7MJT - chains A and B of the 3 polymer chains in the assembly; structure by X-ray diffraction, 3.30 A resolution.

Chain A:
Molecule: Fab heavy chain
From: synthetic construct
Notes: antibody fragment or engineered binder
Sequence (229 residues; each row starts with the number of its first residue):
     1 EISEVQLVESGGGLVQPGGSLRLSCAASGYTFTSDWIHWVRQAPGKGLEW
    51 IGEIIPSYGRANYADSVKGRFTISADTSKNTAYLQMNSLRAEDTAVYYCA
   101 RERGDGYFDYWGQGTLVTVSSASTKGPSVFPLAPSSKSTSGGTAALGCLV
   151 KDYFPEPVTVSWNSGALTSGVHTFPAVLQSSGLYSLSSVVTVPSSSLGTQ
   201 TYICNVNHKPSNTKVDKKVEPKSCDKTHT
Unresolved in the structure: 1-4, 135-140, 198, 222-229
Cystine bridges: Cys-25/Cys-99, Cys-148/Cys-204

Chain B:
Molecule: Fab light chain
From: synthetic construct
Notes: antibody fragment or engineered binder
Sequence (215 residues; row label = number of the first residue in the row):
     1 SDIQMTQSPSSLSASVGDRVTITCRASQSIGTDIHWYQQKPGKAPKLLIK
    51 YASESISGVPSRFSGSRSGTDFTLTISSLQPEDFATYYCQQSNRWPFTFG
   101 QGTKVEIKRTVAAPSVFIFPPSDSQLKSGTASVVCLLNNFYPREAKVQWK
   151 VDNALQSGNSQESVTEQDSKDSTYSLSSTLTLSKADYEKHKVYACEVTHQ
   201 GLSSPVTKSFNRGEC
Unresolved in the structure: 1, 68, 78, 194, 199-215
Cystine bridges: Cys-24/Cys-89, Cys-135/Cys-195

Interface between chain A and chain B:
Pairs across the interface (65):
  His-38(A) with Phe-97(B)
  Val-40(A) with Phe-99(B), hydrophobic
  Gln-42(A) with Gln-39(B), hydrogen bond; Tyr-88(B)
  Lys-46(A) with Tyr-88(B)
  Gly-47(A) with Tyr-88(B)
  Leu-48(A) with Pro-45(B), hydrophobic; Tyr-88(B), hydrophobic; Phe-99(B), hydrophobic
  Trp-50(A) with Trp-95(B), hydrophobic; Pro-96(B), hydrophobic
  Glu-53(A) with Trp-95(B), hydrogen bond
  Asn-62(A) with Trp-95(B)
  Tyr-63(A) with Trp-95(B)
  Tyr-98(A) with Lys-43(B); Ala-44(B), hydrophobic
  Asp-105(A) with Tyr-51(B), hydrogen bond (backbone-side chain)
  Gly-106(A) with His-35(B), hydrogen bond (backbone-side chain); Gln-90(B), hydrogen bond (backbone-side chain); Ser-92(B)
  Tyr-107(A) with His-35(B); Tyr-37(B); Leu-47(B), hydrophobic; Lys-50(B), hydrogen bond; Tyr-51(B), hydrophobic; Gln-90(B)
  Phe-108(A) with Tyr-37(B), hydrogen bond (backbone-side chain); Leu-47(B); Phe-99(B), hydrophobic
  Trp-111(A) with Tyr-37(B), hydrophobic; Ala-44(B), hydrophobic; Pro-45(B), hydrogen bond (side chain-backbone)
  Gly-112(A) with Ala-44(B)
  Phe-130(A) with Ser-122(B); Ser-124(B); Gln-125(B)
  Pro-131(A) with Ser-122(B), hydrogen bond (backbone-side chain); Ser-124(B)
  Leu-132(A) with Phe-119(B); Val-134(B), hydrophobic
  Ala-133(A) with Phe-119(B)
  Thr-143(A) with Phe-117(B)
  Ala-144(A) with Phe-117(B), hydrophobic
  Ala-145(A) with Phe-117(B), hydrophobic; Phe-119(B)
  Leu-146(A) with Phe-119(B), hydrophobic
  Leu-149(A) with Ser-132(B)
  Lys-151(A) with Ser-132(B); Thr-181(B)
  His-172(A) with Asn-138(B), hydrogen bond; Asn-139(B), hydrogen bond; Ser-175(B), hydrogen bond
  Phe-174(A) with Ser-163(B); Thr-165(B); Ser-175(B); Leu-176(B); Ser-177(B)
  Pro-175(A) with Ser-163(B), hydrogen bond (backbone-side chain); Val-164(B); Thr-165(B)
  Val-177(A) with Glu-162(B); Ser-163(B)
  Gln-179(A) with Gln-161(B)
  Val-189(A) with Leu-136(B), hydrophobic
  Thr-191(A) with Asn-138(B), hydrogen bond
Other interface residues (no listed pair), chain A (39 interface residues in all): Glu-49, Glu-102, Asp-109, Gly-147, Ser-187
Other interface residues (no listed pair), chain B (40 interface residues in all): Gly-42, Gln-101, Pro-120, Ser-128, Thr-130

Summary:
39 residues of chain A and 40 residues of chain B are in contact, with 14 hydrogen bonds. Polar contacts
include Gln-42(A)/Gln-39(B), Glu-53(A)/Trp-95(B) and Asp-105(A)/Tyr-51(B).
Chain A is Fab heavy chain and chain B is Fab light chain, both from synthetic construct; the structure, KcsA
open gate E71V mutant with Barium, was determined by X-ray diffraction (same publication as 7MHR, 7MHX, 7MK6
and 7MUB).
